PDB entry 4O97 | X-ray diffraction, 2.20 A resolution | chains A and B

[Chain A]
Molecule: Suppressor of tumorigenicity 14 protein
Source organism: Homo sapiens
Notes: EC 3.4.21.109
UniProt: Q9Y5Y6 (ST14_HUMAN); the construct lacks a stretch of the UniProt sequence and is renumbered around it, so the offset changes along the chain: 16-60 = UniProt 615-659; 61-77 = UniProt 669-685; 78-148 = UniProt 687-757; 150-184 = UniProt 758-792; 4 more segments
Chain sequence (241 residues; numbered 16 to 244 plus 14 insertion-coded residues; 2 numbers in that range are skipped by the numbering (no residue carries them; nothing is unmodelled there); the number before each row is that of its first residue; a row labelled like 60A-60I holds insertion residues (60A, then the next letters in order)):
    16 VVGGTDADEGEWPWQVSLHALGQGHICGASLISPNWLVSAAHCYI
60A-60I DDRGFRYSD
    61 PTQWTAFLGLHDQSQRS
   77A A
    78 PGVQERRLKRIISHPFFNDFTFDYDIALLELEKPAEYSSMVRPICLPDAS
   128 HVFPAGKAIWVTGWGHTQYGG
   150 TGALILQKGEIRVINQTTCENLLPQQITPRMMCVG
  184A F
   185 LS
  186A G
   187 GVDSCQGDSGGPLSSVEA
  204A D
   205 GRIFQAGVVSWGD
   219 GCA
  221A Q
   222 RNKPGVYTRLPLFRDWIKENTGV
Cystine bridges: Cys42-Cys58, Cys168-Cys182, Cys191-Cys220
Residues lining bound ligands: NTX (N-(trans-4-aminocyclohexyl)-3,5-bis[(3-carbamimidoylbenzyl)oxy]benzamide): His57, Asp60A, Asp60B, Phe97, Thr98, Phe99, Gln175, Asp189, Ser190, Cys191, Gln192, Ser195, Val213, Ser214, Trp215, Gly216, Gly219, Cys220, Gly226, Val227
UniProt features mapped onto this chain:
  - active site (Charge relay system): His57, Asp102, Ser195
  - glycosylation: Asn164 (N-linked (GlcNAc...) asparagine)

[Chain B]
Molecule: Peptide CGLR
Source organism: Homo sapiens
UniProt: Q9Y5Y6 (ST14_HUMAN); residues 5-8 here correspond to UniProt positions 604-607 (UniProt number = residue number + 599)
Chain sequence (4 residues; each row starts with the number of its first residue):
     5 CGLR

[Interface between chain A and chain B]
Inter-chain disulfides: Cys122(A)-Cys5(B)
Residue-residue contacts (20):
  Gly25(A) with Arg8(B)
  Glu26(A) with Arg8(B), hydrogen bond (backbone-side chain)
  Pro28(A) with Leu7(B); Arg8(B)
  Trp29(A) with Gly6(B); Leu7(B); Arg8(B)
  Arg119(A) with Cys5(B), hydrogen bond (side chain-backbone); Gly6(B); Leu7(B), hydrogen bond (side chain-backbone)
  Pro120(A) with Cys5(B); Gly6(B), hydrogen bond (backbone-backbone)
  Ile121(A) with Cys5(B)
  Cys122(A) with Cys5(B), disulfide; Gly6(B)
  Gly205(A) with Leu7(B)
  Arg206(A) with Cys5(B), hydrogen bond; Gly6(B)
  Ile207(A) with Gly6(B), hydrogen bond (backbone-backbone); Arg8(B)

[Overview]
11 residues of chain A face 4 of chain B across their interface, with 1 disulfide bond and 6 hydrogen bonds.
Polar contacts include Glu26(A)-Arg8(B), Arg119(A)-Cys5(B) and Arg119(A)-Leu7(B). Ligands of chain A: compound
NTX. UniProt lists 3 active-site residues on chain A.
Chain A is Suppressor of tumorigenicity 14 protein and chain B is Peptide CGLR, both from Homo sapiens; the
structure, Crystal structure of matriptase in complex with inhibitor, was determined by X-ray diffraction
together with 4O9V from the same study.
